7OF1 - chains 1 and g of the 42 polymer chains in the assembly; structure by electron microscopy, 3.10 A resolution.

[Chain 1]
Molecule: 25S rRNA
From: Saccharomyces cerevisiae (strain ATCC 204508 / S288c)
Sequence (3396 nucleotides; each row starts with the number of its first residue; note: 69 numbers in that range are skipped by the numbering (no residue carries them; nothing is unmodelled there); a row labelled like 2247A-2247Z holds insertion residues (2247A, then the next letters in order)):
     1 GUUUGACCUC AAAUCAGGUA GGAGUACCCG CUGAACUUAA GCAUAUCAAU AAGCGGAGGA
    61 AAAGAAACCA ACCGGGAUUG CCUUAGUAAC GGCGAGUGAA GCGGCAAAAG CUCAAAUUUG
   121 AAAUCUGGUA CCUUCGGUGC CCGAGUUGUA AUUUGGAGAG GGCAACUUUG GGGCCGUUCC
   181 UUGUCUAUGU UCCUUGGAAC AGGACGUCAU AGAGGGUGAG AAUCCCGUGU GGCGAGGAGU
   241 GCGGUUCUUU GUAAAGUGCC UUCGAAGAGU CGAGUUGUUU GGGAAUGCAG CUCUAAGUGG
   301 GUGGUAAAUU CCAUCUAAAG CUAAAUAUUG GCGAGAGACC GAUAGCGAAC AAGUACAGUG
   361 AUGGAAAGAU GAAAAGAACU UUGAAAAGAG AGUGAAAAAG UACGUGAAAU UGUUGAAAGG
   421 GAAGGGCAUU UGAUCAGACA UGGUGUUUUG UGCCCUCUGC UCCUUGUGGG UAGGGGAAUC
   481 UCGCAUUUCA CUGGGCCAGC AUCAGUUUUG GUGGCAGGAU AAAUCCAUAG GAAUGUAGCU
   541 UGCCUCGGUA AGUAUUAUAG CCUGUGGGAA UACUGCCAGC UGGGACUGAG GACUGCGACG
   601 UAAGUCAAGG AUGCUGGCAU AAUGGUUAUA UGCCGCCCGU CUUGAAACAC GGACCAAGGA
   661 GUCUAACGUC UAUGCGAGUG UUUGGGUGUA AAACCCAUAC GCGUAAUGAA AGUGAACGUA
   721 GGUUGGGGCC UCGCAAGAGG UGCACAAUCG ACCGAUCCUG AUGUCUUCGG AUGGAUUUGA
   781 GUAAGAGCAU AGCUGUUGGG ACCCGAAAGA UGGUGAACUA UGCCUGAAUA GGGUGAAGCC
   841 AGAGGAAACU CUGGUGGAGG CUCGUAGCGG UUCUGACGUG CAAAUCGAUC GUCGAAUUUG
   901 GGUAUAGGGG CGAAAGACUA AUCGAACCAU CUAGUAGCUG GUUCCUGCCG AAGUUUCCCU
   961 CAGGAUAGCA GAAGCUCGUA UCAGUUUUAU GAGGUAAAGC GAAUGAUUAG AGGUUCCGGG
  1021 GUCGAAAUGA CCUUGACCUA UUCUCAAACU UUAAAUAUGU AAGAAGUCCU UGUUACUUAA
  1081 UUGAACGUGG ACAUUUGAAU GAAGAGCUUU UAGUGGGCCA UUUUUGGUAA GCAGAACUGG
  1141 CGAUGCGGGA UGAACCGAAC GUAGAGUUAA GGUGCCGGAA UACACGCUCA UCAGACACCA
  1201 CAAAAGGUGU UAGUUCAUCU AGACAGCCGG ACGGUGGCCA UGGAAGUCGG AAUCCGCUAA
  1261 GGAGUGUGUA ACAACUCACC GGCCGAAUGA ACUAGCCCUG AAAAUGGAUG GCGCUCAAGC
  1321 GUGUUACCUA UACUCUACCG UCAGGGUUGA UAUGAUGCCC UGACGAGUAG GCAGGCGUGG
  1381 AGGUCAGUGA CGAAGCCUAG ACCGUAAGGU CGGGUCGAAC GGCCUCUAGU GCAGAUCUUG
  1441 GUGGUAGUAG CAAAUAUUCA AAUGAGAACU UUGAAGACUG AAGUGGGGAA AGGUUCCACG
  1501 UCAACAGCAG UUGGACGUGG GUUAGUCGAU CCUAAGAGAU GGGGAAGCUC CGUUUCAAAG
  1561 GCCUGAUUUU AUGCAGGCCA CCAUCGAAAG GGAAUCCGGU UAAGAUUCCG GAACCUGGAU
  1621 AUGGAUUCUU CACGGUAACG UAACUGAAUG UGGAGACGUC GGCGCGAGCC CUGGGAGGAG
  1681 UUAUCUUUUC UUCUUAACAG CUUAUCACCC CGGAAUUGGU UUAUCCGGAG AUGGGGUCUU
  1741 AUGGCUGGAA GAGGCCAGCA CCUUUGCUGG CUCCGGUGCG CUUGUGACGG CCCGUGAAAA
  1801 UCCACAGGAA GGAAUAGUUU UCAUGCCAGG UCGUACUGAU AACCGCAGCA GGUCUCCAAG
  1861 GUGAACAGCC UCUAGUUGAU AGAAUAAUGU AGAUAAGGGA AGUCGGCAAA AUAGAUCCGU
  1921 AACUUCGGGA UAAGGAUUGG CUCUAAGGGU CGGGUAGUGA GGGCCUUGGU CAGACGCAGC
  1981 GGGCGUGCUU GUGGACUGCU UGGUGGGGCU UGCUCUGCUA GGCGGACUAC UUGCGUGCCU
  2041 UGUUGUAGAC GGCCUUGGUA GGUCUCUUGU AGACCGUCGC UUGCUACAAU UAACGAUCAA
  2101 CUUAGAACUG GUACGGACAA GGGGAAUCUG ACUGUCUAAU UAAAACAUAG CAUUGCGAUG
  2161 GUCAGAAAGU GAUGUUGACG CAAUGUGAUU UCUGCCCAGU GCUCUGAAUG UCAAAGUGAA
  2221 GAAAUUCAAC CAAGCGCGGG UAAACGG
2247A-2247Z CGGGAGUAACUAUGACUCUCUUAAGG
2248A-2248Z UAGCCAAAUGCCUCGUCAUCUAAUUA
2249A-2249Q GUGACGCGCAUGAAUGG
  2313 A
  2318 UUAACGAGAU UCCCACUGUC CCUAUCUACU AUCUAGCGAA ACCACAGCCA AGGGAACGGG
  2378 CUUGGCAGAA UCAGCGGGGA AAGAAGACCC UGUUGAGCUU GACUCUAGUU UGACAUUGUG
  2438 AAGAGACAUA GAGGGUGUAG AAUAAGUGGG AGCUUCGGCG CCAGUGAAAU ACCACUACCU
  2498 UUAUAGUUUC UUUACUUAUU CAAUGAAGCG GAGCUGGAAU UCAUUUUCCA CGUUCUAGCA
  2558 UUCAAGGUCC CAUUCGGGGC UGAUCCGGGU UGAAGACAUU GUCAGGUGGG GAGUUUGGCU
  2618 GGGGCGGCAC AUCUGUUAAA CGAUAACGCA GAUGUCCUAA GGGGGGCUCA UGGAGAACAG
  2678 AAAUCUCCAG UAGAACAAAA GGGUAAAAGC CCCCUUGAUU UUGAUUUUCA GUGUGAAUAC
  2738 AAACCAUGAA AGUGUGGCCU AUCGAUCCUU UAGUCCCUCG GAAUUUGAGG CUAGAGGUGC
  2798 CAGAAAAGUU ACCACAGGGA UAACUGGCUU GUGGCAGUCA AGCGUUCAUA GCGACAUUGC
  2858 UUUUUGAUUC UUCGAUGUCG GCUCUUCCUA UCAUACCGAA GCAGAAUUCG GUAAGCGUUG
  2918 GAUUGUUCAC CCACUAAUAG GGAACGUGAG CUGGGUUUAG ACCGUCGUGA GACAGGUUAG
  2978 UUUUACCCUA CUGAUGAAUG UUACCGCAAU AGUAAUUGAA CUUAGUACGA GAGGAACAGU
  3038 UCAUUCGGAU AAUUGGUUUU UGCGGCUGUC UGAUCAGGCA UUGCCGCGAA GCUACCAUCC
  3098 GCUGGAUUAU GGCUGAACGC CUCUAAGUCA GAAUCCAUGC UAGAACGCGG UGAUUUCUUU
  3158 GCUCCACACA AUAUAGAUGG AUACGAAUAA GGCGUCCUUG UGGCGUCGCU GAACCAUAGC
  3218 AGGCUAGCAA CGGUGCACUU GGCGGAAAGG CCUUGGGUGC UUGCUGGCGA AUUGCAAUGU
  3278 CAUUUUGCGU GGGGAUAAAU CAUUUGUAUA CGACUUAGAU GUACAACGGG GUAUUGUAAG
  3338 CAGUAGAGUA GCCUUGUUGU UACGAUCUGC UGAGAUUAAG CCUUUGUUGU CUGAUUUGU
Disordered / not traced: 1-2, 441-493, 962, 994-1051, 1074-1076, 1130-1132, 1350-1353, 1567-1571, 1954-2092, 2112, 2204-2209, 2247A-2247Z, 2248A-2248Z, 2249A-2249Q, 2318, 2402-2405, 2408-2410, 2447-2502, 2537-2544, 2597, 2614-2767, 2794-2799, 2816-2818, 2821-2823, 2841-2849, 2859-2871, 2979-2981, 3351

[Chain g]
Protein: 60S ribosomal protein L34-A
From: Saccharomyces cerevisiae (strain ATCC 204508 / S288c)
Reference sequence: P87262 (RL34A_YEAST); numbering as in UniProt (aligned over 1-121)
Chain sequence (121 residues; numbered 1 to 121; the number before each row is that of its first residue):
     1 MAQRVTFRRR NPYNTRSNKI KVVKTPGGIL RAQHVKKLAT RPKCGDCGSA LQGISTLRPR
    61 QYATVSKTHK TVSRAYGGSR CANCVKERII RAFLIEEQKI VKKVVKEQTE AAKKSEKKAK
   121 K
Disordered / not traced: 1, 103-121

[How chain 1 and chain g interact]
Residue-residue contacts (155; chain 1 residue first):
  G826(1) - Thr15(g)  sugar contact
  G826(1) - Arg16(g)  salt bridge to the phosphate
  A827(1) - Asn14(g)  sugar contact
  A827(1) - Arg16(g)  phosphate contact
  A828(1) - Asn14(g)  phosphate contact
  A1481(1) - Arg4(g)  base contact
  G1483(1) - Arg4(g)  base contact
  G1485(1) - Arg4(g)  base contact
  G1486(1) - Val5(g)  hydrogen bond to the base
  G1486(1) - Thr6(g)  base contact
  G1487(1) - Thr6(g)  hydrogen bond to the sugar
  G1487(1) - Phe7(g)  base contact
  G1488(1) - Arg10(g)  hydrogen bond to the sugar
  G1488(1) - Asn11(g)  sugar contact
  G1488(1) - Pro12(g)  sugar contact
  G1488(1) - Tyr13(g)  hydrogen bond to the base
  A1489(1) - Arg10(g)  salt bridge to the phosphate
  A1489(1) - Pro12(g)  sugar contact
  C1527(1) - Arg9(g)  salt bridge to the phosphate
  G1528(1) - Arg9(g)  salt bridge to the phosphate
  A1589(1) - Asn11(g)  hydrogen bond to the phosphate
  A1589(1) - Tyr13(g)  stacking on the base
  A1589(1) - Thr15(g)  phosphate contact
  G1590(1) - Thr15(g)  phosphate contact
  G1590(1) - Ser17(g)  phosphate contact
  G1591(1) - Arg16(g)  salt bridge to the phosphate
  G1591(1) - Ser17(g)  phosphate contact
  G1591(1) - Lys37(g)  salt bridge to the phosphate
  G1591(1) - Arg58(g)  phosphate contact
  G1592(1) - Lys37(g)  salt bridge to the phosphate
  G1592(1) - Arg58(g)  salt bridge to the phosphate
  A1593(1) - Arg60(g)  salt bridge to the phosphate
  A1594(1) - Lys36(g)  salt bridge to the phosphate
  U1595(1) - Lys36(g)  salt bridge to the phosphate
  C1596(1) - Arg8(g)  hydrogen bond to the phosphate
  C1597(1) - Arg8(g)  salt bridge to the phosphate
  C1597(1) - Thr25(g)  phosphate contact
  C1597(1) - Pro26(g)  sugar contact
  C1597(1) - Arg31(g)  salt bridge to the phosphate
  G1598(1) - Thr25(g)  hydrogen bond to the phosphate
  G1598(1) - Gly27(g)  hydrogen bond to the phosphate
  G1598(1) - Arg31(g)  salt bridge to the phosphate
  U1606(1) - Arg8(g)  base contact
  U1606(1) - Arg9(g)  base contact
  U1606(1) - His34(g)  base contact
  C1615(1) - Thr64(g)  phosphate contact
  U1616(1) - Thr64(g)  phosphate contact
  C1633(1) - Ser73(g)  base contact
  A1638(1) - Gln52(g)  hydrogen bond to the sugar
  A1638(1) - Ala82(g)  sugar contact
  C1639(1) - Gln52(g)  phosphate contact
  C1639(1) - Ser73(g)  hydrogen bond to the base
  C1639(1) - Arg74(g)  salt bridge to the phosphate
  C1639(1) - Ala82(g)  phosphate contact
  G1640(1) - Gly53(g)  phosphate contact
  G1640(1) - Val72(g)  phosphate contact
  G1640(1) - Ser73(g)  hydrogen bond to the base
  U1641(1) - Thr68(g)  phosphate contact
  U1641(1) - His69(g)  salt bridge to the phosphate
  U1641(1) - Ser73(g)  hydrogen bond to the base
  A1643(1) - Ser66(g)  hydrogen bond to the phosphate
  A1643(1) - Thr68(g)  phosphate contact
  C1644(1) - Thr68(g)  base contact
  G1652(1) - Gly45(g)  hydrogen bond to the sugar
  G1652(1) - Arg80(g)  sugar contact
  G1653(1) - Pro42(g)  sugar contact
  G1653(1) - Lys43(g)  hydrogen bond to the sugar
  A1654(1) - Thr40(g)  hydrogen bond to the phosphate
  A1654(1) - Lys43(g)  phosphate contact
  A1654(1) - Pro59(g)  base contact
  G1655(1) - Thr40(g)  hydrogen bond to the phosphate
  G1655(1) - Arg58(g)  sugar contact
  G1655(1) - Pro59(g)  sugar contact
  A1656(1) - Arg16(g)  salt bridge to the phosphate
  C1657(1) - Arg16(g)  hydrogen bond to the base
  A1667(1) - Val22(g)  hydrogen bond to the sugar
  G1668(1) - Val22(g)  sugar contact
  G1668(1) - Leu30(g)  phosphate contact
  C1669(1) - Ala2(g)  phosphate contact
  C1669(1) - Lys24(g)  salt bridge to the phosphate
  C1670(1) - Ala2(g)  hydrogen bond to the phosphate
  U1694(1) - Lys24(g)  sugar contact
  U1694(1) - Thr25(g)  sugar contact
  U1694(1) - Pro26(g)  base contact
  U1695(1) - Pro26(g)  base contact
  A1696(1) - Val23(g)  sugar contact
  A1696(1) - Lys24(g)  sugar contact
  A1696(1) - Pro26(g)  base contact
  A1696(1) - Gln33(g)  hydrogen bond to the phosphate
  A1697(1) - Gln33(g)  hydrogen bond to the phosphate
  A1707(1) - Gln52(g)  hydrogen bond to the base
  C1708(1) - Gln52(g)  hydrogen bond to the sugar
  C1708(1) - Asn83(g)  phosphate contact
  C1709(1) - Asn83(g)  phosphate contact
  U1737(1) - Gln52(g)  base contact
  C1738(1) - Gln52(g)  base contact
  C1738(1) - Gly53(g)  hydrogen bond to the sugar
  U1739(1) - Arg41(g)  hydrogen bond to the base
  U1739(1) - Ile54(g)  sugar contact
  U1739(1) - Thr56(g)  sugar contact
  U1740(1) - Ser55(g)  phosphate contact
  U1740(1) - Thr56(g)  hydrogen bond to the phosphate
  A1741(1) - Leu38(g)  sugar contact
  U1742(1) - Lys21(g)  salt bridge to the phosphate
  A1752(1) - Pro26(g)  base contact
  G1753(1) - Gly27(g)  sugar contact
  G1784(1) - Lys19(g)  phosphate contact
  U1785(1) - Lys19(g)  salt bridge to the phosphate
  U1785(1) - Leu38(g)  sugar contact
  U1801(1) - Arg60(g)  sugar contact
  C1802(1) - Pro59(g)  hydrogen bond to the sugar
  C1802(1) - Arg60(g)  sugar contact
  C1802(1) - Ala63(g)  phosphate contact
  C1803(1) - Tyr62(g)  sugar contact
  C1803(1) - Ala63(g)  phosphate contact
  C1803(1) - Lys70(g)  hydrogen bond to the phosphate
  A1804(1) - Lys67(g)  salt bridge to the phosphate
  A1804(1) - Lys70(g)  salt bridge to the phosphate
  A1804(1) - Thr71(g)  hydrogen bond to the phosphate
  A1804(1) - Gly78(g)  hydrogen bond to the sugar
  A1804(1) - Ser79(g)  sugar contact
  C1805(1) - Lys67(g)  salt bridge to the phosphate
  C1805(1) - Thr71(g)  hydrogen bond to the phosphate
  C1805(1) - Tyr76(g)  sugar contact
  C1805(1) - Gly78(g)  sugar contact
  C1805(1) - Ser79(g)  sugar contact
  A1806(1) - Tyr76(g)  hydrogen bond to the sugar
  U1821(1) - Ser66(g)  sugar contact
  U1821(1) - Lys67(g)  hydrogen bond to the sugar
  U1821(1) - Lys70(g)  hydrogen bond to the base
  C1822(1) - Ser66(g)  sugar contact
  G1833(1) - Arg10(g)  base contact
  U1834(1) - Arg10(g)  hydrogen bond to the phosphate
  A1835(1) - Arg10(g)  salt bridge to the phosphate
  C1854(1) - Tyr13(g)  hydrogen bond to the base
  U1855(1) - Pro12(g)  hydrogen bond to the sugar
  U1855(1) - Tyr13(g)  sugar contact
  C1856(1) - Phe7(g)  sugar contact
  C1856(1) - Pro12(g)  sugar contact
  C1857(1) - Arg4(g)  sugar contact
  C1857(1) - Val5(g)  hydrogen bond to the sugar
  A1858(1) - Arg4(g)  sugar contact
  A1859(1) - Ala2(g)  sugar contact
  U2551(1) - Lys102(g)  salt bridge to the phosphate
  C2552(1) - Lys102(g)  salt bridge to the phosphate
  U2553(1) - Arg91(g)  hydrogen bond to the sugar
  U2553(1) - Leu94(g)  base contact
  U2553(1) - Ile95(g)  sugar contact
  U2553(1) - Gln98(g)  base contact
  A2554(1) - Arg91(g)  salt bridge to the phosphate
  G2555(1) - Arg88(g)  sugar contact
  G2555(1) - Arg91(g)  base contact
  G2555(1) - Ala92(g)  base contact
  G2555(1) - Ile95(g)  base contact
  C2556(1) - Lys99(g)  base contact
Other interface residues (no listed pair), chain 1 (88 interface residues in all): A1632, G1634, A1750, U1783, U1873, A2557
Other interface residues (no listed pair), chain g (78 interface residues in all): Gln3, Ile20, Gly28, Ile29, Asp46, Leu57, Val65, Ala75, Glu96

[Overview]
The interface between chain 1 and chain g involves 88 residues on one side and 78 on the other; the contacts
include 40 hydrogen bonds, 27 salt bridges and 1 aromatic stacking contact. Polar pairs include
G1486(1)-Val5(g), G1488(1)-Tyr13(g) and C1639(1)-Ser73(g).
Here chain 1 is 25S rRNA and chain g is 60S ribosomal protein L34-A, both from Saccharomyces cerevisiae
(strain ATCC 204508 / S288c). Entry 7OF1 (Nog1-TAP associated immature ribosomal particle population A from S.
cerevisiae) was determined by electron microscopy together with 7OHU and 7OHY from the same study.
